Entry 9Q96 (electron microscopy, 4.60 A resolution (low resolution: residue-level contacts below are approximate; hydrogen-bond / salt-bridge calls are withheld)); this record covers chains C and M of the 8 polymer chains in the assembly.

Chain C:
Name: DNA-directed RNA polymerase subunit beta
From: Escherichia coli K-12
Notes: EC 2.7.7.6
UniProt: P0A8V2 (RPOB_ECOLI); residues 1-1342 here = UniProt positions 1-1342
Sequence (1342 residues; each row starts with the number of its first residue):
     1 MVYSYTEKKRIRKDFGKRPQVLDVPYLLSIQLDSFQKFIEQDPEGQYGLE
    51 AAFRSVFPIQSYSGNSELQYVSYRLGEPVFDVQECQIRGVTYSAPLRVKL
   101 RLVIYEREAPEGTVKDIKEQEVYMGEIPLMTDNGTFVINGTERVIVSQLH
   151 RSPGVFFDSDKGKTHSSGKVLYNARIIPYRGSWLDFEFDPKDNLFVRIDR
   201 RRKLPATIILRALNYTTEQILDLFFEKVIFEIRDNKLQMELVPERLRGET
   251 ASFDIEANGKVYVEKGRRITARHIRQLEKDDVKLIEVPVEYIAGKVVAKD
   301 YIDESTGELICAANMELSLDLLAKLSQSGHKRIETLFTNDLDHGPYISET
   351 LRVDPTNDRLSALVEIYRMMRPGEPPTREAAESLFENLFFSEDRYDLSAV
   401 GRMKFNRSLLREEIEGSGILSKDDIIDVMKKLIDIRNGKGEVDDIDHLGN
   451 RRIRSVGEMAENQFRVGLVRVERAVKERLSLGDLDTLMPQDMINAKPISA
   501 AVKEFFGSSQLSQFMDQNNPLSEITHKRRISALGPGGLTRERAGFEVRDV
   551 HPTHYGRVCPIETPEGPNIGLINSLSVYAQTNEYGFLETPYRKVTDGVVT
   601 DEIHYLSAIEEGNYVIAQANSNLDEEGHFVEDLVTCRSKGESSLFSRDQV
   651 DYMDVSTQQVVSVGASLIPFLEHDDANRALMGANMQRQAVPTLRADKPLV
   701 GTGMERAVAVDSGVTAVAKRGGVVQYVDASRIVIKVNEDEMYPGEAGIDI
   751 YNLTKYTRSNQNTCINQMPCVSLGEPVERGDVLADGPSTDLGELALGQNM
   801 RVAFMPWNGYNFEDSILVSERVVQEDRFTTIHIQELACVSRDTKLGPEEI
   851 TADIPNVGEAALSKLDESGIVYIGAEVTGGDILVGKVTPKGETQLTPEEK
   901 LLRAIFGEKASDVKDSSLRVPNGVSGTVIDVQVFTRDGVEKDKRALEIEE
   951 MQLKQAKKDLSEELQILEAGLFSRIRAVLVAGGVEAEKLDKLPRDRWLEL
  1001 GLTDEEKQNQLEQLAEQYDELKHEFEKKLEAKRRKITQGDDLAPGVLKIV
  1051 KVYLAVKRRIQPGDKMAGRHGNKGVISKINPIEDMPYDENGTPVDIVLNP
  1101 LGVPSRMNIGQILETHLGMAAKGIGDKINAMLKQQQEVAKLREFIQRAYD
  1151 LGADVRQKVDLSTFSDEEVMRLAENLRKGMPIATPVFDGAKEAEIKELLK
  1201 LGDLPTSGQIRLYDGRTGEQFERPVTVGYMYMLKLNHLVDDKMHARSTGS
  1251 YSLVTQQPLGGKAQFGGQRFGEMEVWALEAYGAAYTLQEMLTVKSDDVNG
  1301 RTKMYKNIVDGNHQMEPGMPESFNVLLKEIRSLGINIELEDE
Not modelled in the structure: 1342
Curated features (UniProtKB/Swiss-Prot):
  - modified residue (N6-acetyllysine): Lys1022, Lys1200
  - mutagenesis: Ile561 (I561S: Resistant to antibiotics salinamide A and B), Ile569 (I569S: Resistant to antibiotics salinamide A and B), Ala665 (A665E: Resistant to antibiotics salinamide A and B), Asp675 (D675A/G: Resistant to antibiotics salinamide A and B), Asn677 (N677H/K: Resistant to antibiotics salinamide A and B), Leu680 (L680M: Resistant to antibiotics salinamide A and B), Glu813 (E813K: Disrupts the enzyme's active center)

Chain M:
Name: RNA polymerase sigma-54 factor
From: Klebsiella pneumoniae
UniProt: A0A377VEN9 (A0A377VEN9_KLEPN); the construct has insertions or renumbered stretches relative to UniProt, so the offset changes along the chain: 26-257 = UniProt 2-233; 259-292 = UniProt 234-267; 333-477 = UniProt 309-453
Sequence (497 residues; numbered -19 to 477 plus 41 insertion-coded residues; 41 numbers in that range are skipped by the numbering (no residue carries them; nothing is unmodelled there); the number before each row is that of its first residue; a row labelled like 292A-292Z holds insertion residues (292A, then the next letters in order); numbers below 1 keep their minus sign (Met-19 is residue -19)):
   -19 MGSSHHHHHHSSGLVPRGSHMKQGLQLRLSQQLAMTPQLQQAIRLLQLST
    31 LELQQELQQALESNPLLEQTDLHDEVEAKEVEDRESLDTVDALEQKEMPD
    81 ELPLDASWDEIYTAGTPSGNGVDYQDDELPVYQGETTQTLQDYLMWQVEL
   131 TPFTDTDRAIATSIVDAVDDTGYLTIQIEDIVDSIGDDEIGLEEVEAVLK
   181 RIQRFDPVGVAAKDLRDCLLIQLSQFAKETPWLEEARLIISDHLDLLANH
   231 DFRTLMRVTRLKEEVLKEAVNLIQSLD
   259 PRPGQSIQTSEPEYVIPDVLVRKVSGRWTVELNA
292A-292Z DSIPRLKINQQYAAMGNSARNDADGQ
293A-293O FIRSNLQEARWLIKS
   333 LESRNDTLLRVSRCIVEQQQAFFEQGEEYMKPMVLADIAQAVEMHESTIS
   383 RVTTQKYLHSPRGIFELKYFFSSHVNTEGGGEASSTAIRALVKKLIAAEN
   433 PAKPLSDSKLTSMLSEQGIMVARRTVAKYRESLSIPPSNQRKQLV
Not modelled in the structure: -19 to 105, 292A-292Z, 293A-293O, 404-414, 474-477
Construct notes: initiating methionine (-19); expression tag (-18 to 25)

Chain C / chain M interface:
Residue-residue contacts - 10 pairs, chain C then chain M:
  Asp842(C) - Val273(M)
  Thr843(C) - Glu271(M)
  Ala904(C) - Asn229(M)
  Pro1044(C) - Pro275(M)
  Ser1250(C) - Glu115(M)
  Tyr1251(C) - Glu115(M)
  Tyr1251(C) - Thr116(M)
  Leu1253(C) - Gln113(M)
  Leu1253(C) - Gly114(M)
  Val1254(C) - Gln113(M)
Other interface residues (no listed pair), chain C (11 interface residues in all): Lys844, Asn856, Ser1252
Other interface residues (no listed pair), chain M (11 interface residues in all): Asp257, Pro270, His391

Overview:
Chain C and chain M each contribute 11 residues to their interface. Curated annotation (UniProt) lists 7
mutagenesis sites on chain C.
Chain C is DNA-directed RNA polymerase subunit beta (Escherichia coli K-12) and chain M is RNA polymerase
sigma-54 factor (Klebsiella pneumoniae); the structure, Cryo-EM Structure of Bacterial RNA polymerase-sigma54
transcription open complex with wild type sigma54, from RPi(-10-1), was determined by electron microscopy
(same publication as 9Q91, 9Q92, 9Q93, 9Q94, 9Q95, 9Q97 and 9Q98).
